PDB entry 2JBK | X-ray diffraction, 2.99 A resolution | chain A

Chain A:
Protein: Glutamate carboxypeptidase 2
Organism: Homo sapiens
Notes: EC 3.4.17.21; fragment: extracellular part, residues 44-750
Reference sequence: Q04609 (FOLH1_HUMAN); residue numbers follow UniProt; this construct covers 44-750
Sequence (707 residues; each row starts with the number of its first residue):
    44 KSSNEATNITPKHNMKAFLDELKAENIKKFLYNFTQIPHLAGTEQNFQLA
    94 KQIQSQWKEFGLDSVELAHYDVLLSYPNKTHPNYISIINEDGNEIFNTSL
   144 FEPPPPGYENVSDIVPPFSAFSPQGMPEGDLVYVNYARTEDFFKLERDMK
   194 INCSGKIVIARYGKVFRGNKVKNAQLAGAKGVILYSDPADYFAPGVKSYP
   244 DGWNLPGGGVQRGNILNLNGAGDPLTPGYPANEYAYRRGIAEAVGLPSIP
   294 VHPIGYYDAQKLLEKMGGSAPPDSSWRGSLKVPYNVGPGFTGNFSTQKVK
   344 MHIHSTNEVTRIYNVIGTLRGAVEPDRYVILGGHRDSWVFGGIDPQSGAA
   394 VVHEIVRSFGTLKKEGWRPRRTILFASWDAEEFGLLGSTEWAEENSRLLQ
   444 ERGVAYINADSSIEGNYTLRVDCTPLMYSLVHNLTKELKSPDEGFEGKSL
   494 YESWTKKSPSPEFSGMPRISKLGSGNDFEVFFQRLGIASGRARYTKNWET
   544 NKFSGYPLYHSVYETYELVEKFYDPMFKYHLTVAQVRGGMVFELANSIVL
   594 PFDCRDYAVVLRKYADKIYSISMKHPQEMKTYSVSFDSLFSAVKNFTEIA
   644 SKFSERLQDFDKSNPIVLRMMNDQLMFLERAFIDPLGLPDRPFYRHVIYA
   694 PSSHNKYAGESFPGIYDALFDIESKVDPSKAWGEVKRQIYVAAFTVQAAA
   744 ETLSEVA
Unresolved in the structure: 44-56, 335-336, 541-545
Covalent attachments: N-acetylglucosamine (NAG) linked to Asn76, Asn121, Asn140, Asn195, Asn459, Asn476; glycan linked to Asn638
Metal / ion sites: Ca2+: Thr269, Tyr272, Glu433, Glu436; Zn2+ site 1: His377, Asp387, Asp453; Zn2+ site 2: Asp387, Glu425, His553
Small-molecule neighbours: quisqualate (QUS; (S)-2-amino-3-(3,5-dioxo-[1,2,4]oxadiazolidin-2-yl)-propionic acid): Phe209, Arg210, Asn257, Glu424, Glu425, Phe426, Gly427, Leu428, Ser517, Gly518, Asn519, Tyr552, His553, Lys699, Tyr700
UniProt features mapped onto this chain:
  - active site: Glu424 (Nucleophile), Ser628 (Charge relay system), Asp666 (Charge relay system), His689 (Charge relay system)
  - binding site (substrate): Arg210, Asn257, Glu424, Ser517, Gly518, Asn519, Arg534 to Arg536, Tyr552, His553, Lys699, Tyr700
  - binding site (Ca(2+)): Thr269, Tyr272, Glu433, Glu436
  - binding site (Zn(2+)): His377, Asp387, Glu425, Asp453, His553
  - glycosylation (N-linked (GlcNAc...) asparagine): Asn51, Asn76, Asn121, Asn140, Asn153, Asn195, Asn336, Asn459, Asn476, Asn638

In short:
Bound to chain A: quisqualate. Covalently linked N-acetylglucosamine: at Asn76, Asn121, Asn140, Asn195, Asn459
and Asn476 and 1 more. Thr269, Tyr272, Glu433 and Glu436 coordinate Ca2+. UniProt lists 4 active-site
residues, 13 substrate-binding residues, 4 Ca2+-binding residues and 5 Zn2+-binding residues.
Chain A is Glutamate carboxypeptidase 2 (Homo sapiens); the structure, membrane-bound glutamate
carboxypeptidase II (GCPII) in complex with quisqualic acid (quisqualate, alpha-amino-3,5-dioxo-1,2,4-
oxadiazolidine-2-propanoic acid), was determined by X-ray diffraction (same publication as 2JBJ).
